Entry 4M9C (X-ray diffraction, 2.10 A resolution); this record covers chains A and C of the 3 polymer chains in the assembly.

== Chain A (and C) ==
Molecule: Bacterial transferase hexapeptide (Three repeats) family protein
Organism: Acinetobacter baumannii
Notes: chain C of this document is another copy of the same molecule, construct and numbering; everything in this record applies to it too
UniProt: B7H2H9 (B7H2H9_ACIB3); residues 1-216 here = UniProt positions 1-216
Chain sequence (216 residues; numbered 1 to 216; the number before each row is that of its first residue):
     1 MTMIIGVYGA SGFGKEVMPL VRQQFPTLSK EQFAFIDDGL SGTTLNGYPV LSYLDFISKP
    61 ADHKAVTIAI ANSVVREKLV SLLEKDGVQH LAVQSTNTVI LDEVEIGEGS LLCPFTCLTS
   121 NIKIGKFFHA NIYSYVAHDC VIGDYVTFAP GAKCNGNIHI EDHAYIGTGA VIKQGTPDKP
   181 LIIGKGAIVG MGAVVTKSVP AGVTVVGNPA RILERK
From the paper describing this entry:
  - contacts within the chain: Phe-35/Pro-49 (backbone contact), His-138/Asp-139 (hydrogen bond)
  - catalytic residues: His-138 (proposed by the authors, not directly observed)
  - mutagenesis - F13A: decreased catalytic activity
  - mutagenesis - Q174A (270-fold): decreased catalytic activity on UDP-4-amino
  - mutagenesis - Q174A: unchanged binding to UDP-4-amino
  - mutagenesis - Q174A (260-fold): decreased catalytic activity on AcCoA

== How chain A and chain C interact ==
Contacting residue pairs (36):
  Gly-12(A) / His-138(C)  hydrogen bond (backbone-side chain)
  Lys-15(A) / Ser-120(C)  hydrogen bond (backbone-side chain)
  Lys-15(A) / Asn-121(C)
  Lys-15(A) / Asp-139(C)  salt bridge
  Glu-16(A) / Leu-101(C)
  Glu-16(A) / Ser-120(C)
  Pro-19(A) / Leu-101(C)  hydrophobic
  Pro-19(A) / Asp-102(C)
  Asn-46(A) / Glu-103(C)
  Asn-46(A) / Asn-121(C)
  Asn-97(A) / Val-99(C)
  Phe-115(A) / Asn-97(C)
  Phe-115(A) / Val-99(C)  hydrophobic
  Phe-115(A) / Phe-115(C)  hydrophobic
  Phe-115(A) / Thr-116(C)
  Phe-115(A) / Cys-117(C)  hydrophobic
  Ile-132(A) / Tyr-135(C)  hydrophobic
  Tyr-133(A) / Phe-115(C)  hydrogen bond (side chain-backbone)
  Tyr-133(A) / Thr-116(C)
  Tyr-133(A) / Cys-117(C)  hydrogen bond (side chain-backbone)
  Tyr-133(A) / Tyr-133(C)
  Tyr-133(A) / Ser-134(C)
  Tyr-133(A) / Tyr-135(C)  hydrophobic
  Pro-150(A) / Tyr-135(C)
  Pro-150(A) / Asn-155(C)
  Thr-168(A) / Tyr-135(C)
  Thr-168(A) / Asn-155(C)  hydrogen bond
  Thr-168(A) / Val-171(C)
  Met-191(A) / Val-171(C)  hydrophobic
  Met-191(A) / Ile-172(C)
  Met-191(A) / Lys-173(C)
  Met-191(A) / Val-194(C)
  Met-191(A) / Val-195(C)
  Gly-192(A) / Asn-208(C)  hydrogen bond (backbone-side chain)
  Gly-207(A) / Asn-208(C)
  Asn-208(A) / Asn-208(C)
Also at the interface, not in a pair above, chain A (18 interface residues in all): Phe-13, Pro-114, Gly-151
Also at the interface, not in a pair above, chain C (25 interface residues in all): Thr-119, Lys-153, Thr-196

== Summary ==
Chain A and chain C form an interface of 18 and 25 residues respectively; the contacts include 6 hydrogen
bonds and 1 salt bridge. Among the polar pairs are Lys-15(A)/Asp-139(C), Gly-12(A)/His-138(C) and
Lys-15(A)/Ser-120(C). From the paper: the catalytic residue His-138(A); F13A of chain A reduces catalytic
activity.
Chain A and chain C are both Bacterial transferase hexapeptide (Three repeats) family protein (Acinetobacter
baumannii); the structure, WeeI from Acinetobacter baumannii AYE, was determined by X-ray diffraction,
deposited together with 4M98 and 4M99.
